Entry 8DX8 (X-ray diffraction, 1.85 A resolution); this record covers chains A and B.

[Chain A]
Name: Reverse transcriptase/ribonuclease H
Source organism: Human immunodeficiency virus type 1 group M subtype B (isolate BH10)
Notes: EC 2.7.7.49, 2.7.7.7, 3.1.26.13, 3.1.13.2
Reference sequence: P03366 (POL_HV1B1); residues 1-555 here correspond to UniProt positions 600-1154 (UniProt number = residue number + 599)
Amino-acid sequence (557 residues; each row starts with the number of its first residue; numbers below 1 keep their minus sign (Met-1 is residue -1)):
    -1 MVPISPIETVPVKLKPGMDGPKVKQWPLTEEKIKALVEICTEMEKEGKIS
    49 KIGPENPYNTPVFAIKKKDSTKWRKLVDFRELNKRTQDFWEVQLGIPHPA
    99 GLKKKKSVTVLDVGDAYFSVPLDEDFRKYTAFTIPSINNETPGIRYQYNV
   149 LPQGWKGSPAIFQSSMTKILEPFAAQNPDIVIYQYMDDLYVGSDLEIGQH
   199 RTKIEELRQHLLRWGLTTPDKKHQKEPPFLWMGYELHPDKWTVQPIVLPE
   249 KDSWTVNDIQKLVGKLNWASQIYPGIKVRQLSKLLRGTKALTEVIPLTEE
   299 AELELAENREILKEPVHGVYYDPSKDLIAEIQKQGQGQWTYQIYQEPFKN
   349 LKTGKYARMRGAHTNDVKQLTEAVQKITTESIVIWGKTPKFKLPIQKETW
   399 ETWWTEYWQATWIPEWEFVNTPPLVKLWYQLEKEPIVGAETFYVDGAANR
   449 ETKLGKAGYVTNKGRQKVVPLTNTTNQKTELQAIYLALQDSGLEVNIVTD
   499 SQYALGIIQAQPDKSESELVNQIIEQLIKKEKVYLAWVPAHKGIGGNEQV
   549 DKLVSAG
Not modelled in the structure: 555
Differences from the reference sequence: expression tag (-1 to 0); engineered mutation Ala172 (Lys771 in P03366), Ala173 (Lys772 in P03366), Ser280 (Cys879 in P03366)
Curated features (UniProtKB/Swiss-Prot):
  - region: Phe227 to His235 (RT 'primer grip')
  - motif: Trp398 to Trp414 (Tryptophan repeat motif)
  - binding site (Mg(2+)): Asp110, Asp185, Asp186, Asp443, Glu478, Asp498, Asp549
  - site: Trp401 (Essential for RT p66/p51 heterodimerization), Trp414 (Essential for RT p66/p51 heterodimerization), Phe440, Tyr441 (Cleavage)
Bound ions: Mg2+ near Asp498 (its only coordinating residue here)
Small-molecule neighbours:
  - Rilpivirine (T27; 4-{[4-({4-[(E)-2-cyanoethenyl]-2,6-dimethylphenyl}amino)pyrimidin-2-yl]amino}benzonitrile): Pro95, Leu100, Lys101, Lys103, Val106, Val179, Tyr181, Tyr188, Gly190, Pro225, Phe227, Leu228, Trp229, Leu234, His235, Pro236, Tyr318
  - 2-(2-chloro-6-fluorophenyl)ethan-1-amine (W15): Ile326, Lys388, Phe389, Lys390, Glu413, Trp414, Glu415
From the paper describing this entry:
  - binding site for 2-(2-chloro-6-fluorophenyl)ethan-1-amine: Lys388, Lys390, Glu415

[Chain B]
Name: p51 RT
Source organism: Human immunodeficiency virus type 1 group M subtype B (isolate BH10)
Reference sequence: P03366 (POL_HV1B1); residues 1-428 here correspond to UniProt positions 600-1027 (UniProt number = residue number + 599)
Amino-acid sequence (428 residues; each row starts with the number of its first residue):
     1 PISPIETVPVKLKPGMDGPKVKQWPLTEEKIKALVEICTEMEKEGKISKI
    51 GPENPYNTPVFAIKKKDSTKWRKLVDFRELNKRTQDFWEVQLGIPHPAGL
   101 KKKKSVTVLDVGDAYFSVPLDEDFRKYTAFTIPSINNETPGIRYQYNVLP
   151 QGWKGSPAIFQSSMTKILEPFKKQNPDIVIYQYMDDLYVGSDLEIGQHRT
   201 KIEELRQHLLRWGLTTPDKKHQKEPPFLWMGYELHPDKWTVQPIVLPEKD
   251 SWTVNDIQKLVGKLNWASQIYPGIKVRQLSKLLRGTKALTEVIPLTEEAE
   301 LELAENREILKEPVHGVYYDPSKDLIAEIQKQGQGQWTYQIYQEPFKNLK
   351 TGKYARMRGAHTNDVKQLTEAVQKITTESIVIWGKTPKFKLPIQKETWET
   401 WWTEYWQATWIPEWEFVNTPPLVKLWYQ
Not modelled in the structure: 1-4, 215-223
Differences from the reference sequence: engineered mutation Ser280 (Cys879 in P03366)
Curated features (UniProtKB/Swiss-Prot):
  - region: Phe227 to His235 (RT 'primer grip')
  - motif: Trp398 to Trp414 (Tryptophan repeat motif)
  - binding site (Mg(2+)): Asp110, Asp185, Asp186
  - site (Essential for RT p66/p51 heterodimerization): Trp401, Trp414
From the paper describing this entry:
  - binding site for 2-(2-chloro-6-fluorophenyl)ethan-1-amine: Lys249

[Interface between chain A and chain B]
Residue-residue contacts (115):
  Val8(A) - Glu53(B)
  Pro9(A) - Glu53(B)
  Gln85(A) - Glu53(B)  hydrogen bond (side chain-backbone)
  Asp86(A) - Lys20(B)  salt bridge
  Asp86(A) - Pro55(B)
  Phe87(A) - Pro52(B)
  Phe87(A) - Pro55(B)
  Trp88(A) - Pro52(B)  hydrogen bond (backbone-backbone)
  Trp88(A) - Asn54(B)
  Trp88(A) - Pro55(B)
  Trp88(A) - Asn57(B)
  Trp88(A) - Thr131(B)
  Trp88(A) - Arg143(B)
  Val90(A) - Gly141(B)
  Gly93(A) - Asn137(B)
  Pro95(A) - Asn136(B)
  Pro95(A) - Asn137(B)
  His96(A) - Asn136(B)  hydrogen bond (backbone-side chain)
  Gly99(A) - Asn136(B)
  Gly99(A) - Glu138(B)
  Leu100(A) - Asn136(B)
  Leu100(A) - Glu138(B)
  Lys101(A) - Glu138(B)  salt bridge
  Ser162(A) - Pro52(B)
  Thr165(A) - Pro140(B)
  Gln373(A) - Glu396(B)
  Gln373(A) - Thr397(B)  hydrogen bond
  Gln373(A) - Thr400(B)
  Gln373(A) - Trp401(B)  hydrogen bond
  Thr376(A) - Thr400(B)
  Thr376(A) - Trp401(B)
  Thr377(A) - Thr400(B)
  Ile380(A) - Pro25(B)  hydrophobic
  Ile380(A) - Leu26(B)
  Ile380(A) - Thr27(B)
  Val381(A) - Pro25(B)  hydrophobic
  Val381(A) - Asn136(B)  hydrogen bond (backbone-backbone)
  Ile382(A) - Ile135(B)
  Ile382(A) - Asn136(B)
  Trp383(A) - Ile135(B)
  Gly384(A) - Thr27(B)
  Gly384(A) - Glu28(B)  hydrogen bond (backbone-backbone)
  Gly384(A) - Ile135(B)
  Trp402(A) - Lys331(B)  hydrogen bond (backbone-side chain)
  Trp402(A) - His361(B)
  Trp402(A) - Thr362(B)
  Trp402(A) - Asp364(B)
  Tyr405(A) - Lys331(B)  hydrogen bond (backbone-side chain)
  Trp406(A) - Lys331(B)
  Trp406(A) - Val417(B)
  Trp406(A) - Asn418(B)
  Trp406(A) - Thr419(B)
  Trp406(A) - Pro420(B)
  Trp406(A) - Pro421(B)
  Trp406(A) - Lys424(B)  hydrogen bond (backbone-side chain)
  Gln407(A) - Lys331(B)  hydrogen bond (backbone-side chain)
  Gln407(A) - Asp364(B)
  Gln407(A) - Pro392(B)
  Gln407(A) - Ile393(B)
  Gln407(A) - Gln394(B)  hydrogen bond
  Gln407(A) - Val417(B)  hydrogen bond (side chain-backbone)
  Ala408(A) - Lys331(B)
  Ala408(A) - Trp337(B)  hydrophobic
  Ala408(A) - Asp364(B)
  Ala408(A) - Pro392(B)  hydrogen bond (backbone-backbone)
  Ala408(A) - Ile393(B)
  Thr409(A) - Asp364(B)  hydrogen bond (backbone-side chain)
  Trp410(A) - Thr362(B)
  Trp410(A) - Asn363(B)
  Trp410(A) - Val365(B)  hydrophobic
  Trp410(A) - Trp401(B)
  Trp410(A) - Tyr405(B)
  Pro412(A) - Trp401(B)  hydrophobic
  Pro433(A) - Asn255(B)
  Pro433(A) - Leu289(B)  hydrophobic
  Pro433(A) - Thr290(B)
  Val435(A) - Thr290(B)
  Thr439(A) - Ala288(B)
  Thr439(A) - Leu289(B)  hydrogen bond (side chain-backbone)
  Tyr441(A) - Val254(B)
  Tyr441(A) - Gln258(B)
  Tyr441(A) - Thr286(B)
  Tyr441(A) - Lys287(B)  hydrogen bond (side chain-backbone)
  Val458(A) - Thr286(B)
  Thr459(A) - Thr286(B)
  Asn460(A) - Thr286(B)
  Asn460(A) - Lys287(B)
  Asn460(A) - Ala288(B)
  Asn494(A) - Leu289(B)
  Val496(A) - Gln258(B)
  Val496(A) - Leu289(B)  hydrophobic
  Gln500(A) - Leu422(B)
  Gly504(A) - Pro420(B)
  Gln507(A) - Pro420(B)
  Tyr532(A) - Asn255(B)  hydrogen bond
  Tyr532(A) - Leu289(B)  hydrophobic
  Ala534(A) - Gln258(B)
  Trp535(A) - Leu422(B)
  Trp535(A) - Trp426(B)  hydrophobic
  Val536(A) - Gln258(B)
  Pro537(A) - Gly262(B)
  Pro537(A) - Asn265(B)
  Lys540(A) - Asn265(B)  hydrogen bond
  Lys540(A) - Val276(B)
  Lys540(A) - Ser280(B)  hydrogen bond (backbone-side chain)
  Gly541(A) - Ser280(B)
  Gly541(A) - Arg284(B)
  Ile542(A) - Ser280(B)
  Ile542(A) - Leu283(B)  hydrophobic
  Gly543(A) - Leu283(B)  hydrogen bond (backbone-backbone)
  Gly543(A) - Arg284(B)
  Gly543(A) - Gly285(B)
  Gly544(A) - Gly285(B)  hydrogen bond (backbone-backbone)
  Gly544(A) - Thr286(B)
  Glu546(A) - Arg284(B)
Interface residues without a listed pair, chain A (66 interface residues in all): Lys11, Ile94, Ala158, Ile159, Tyr181, Thr369, Thr386, Thr403, Glu432, Ile434, Ala508, Gln547
Interface residues without a listed pair, chain B (62 interface residues in all): Tyr56, Lys126, Lys259, Val261, Lys281, Leu368

[Summary]
The interface between chain A and chain B involves 66 residues on one side and 62 on the other, with 22
hydrogen bonds and 2 salt bridges. Among the polar pairs are Asp86(A)-Lys20(B), Lys101(A)-Glu138(B) and
Gln85(A)-Glu53(B). From the paper: a binding site for 2-(2-chloro-6-fluorophenyl)ethan-1-amine at Lys388(A),
Lys390(A) and Lys249(B) among others.
Chain A is Reverse transcriptase/ribonuclease H and chain B is p51 RT, both from Human immunodeficiency virus
type 1 group M subtype B (isolate BH10); the structure, HIV-1 reverse transcriptase/rilpivirine with bound
fragment 2-chloro-6-fluorophenethylamine at the 415 site, was determined by X-ray diffraction, deposited
together with 8DX2, 8DX3, 8DXB, 8DXE, 8DXG, 8DXH and 5 further entries.
